4XV7 - chain A; structure by X-ray diffraction, 1.62 A resolution.

Chain A:
Molecule: Cytochrome c peroxidase, mitochondrial
Source organism: Saccharomyces cerevisiae (strain ATCC 204508 / S288c)
Notes: EC 1.11.1.5; fragment: residues 72-362, numbered 4-292
Reference sequence: P00431 (CCPR_YEAST); aligned to UniProt positions 71-359 over residues 4-292 (the alignment contains insertions or deletions, so no single offset holds)
Chain sequence (292 residues; row label = number of the first residue in the row):
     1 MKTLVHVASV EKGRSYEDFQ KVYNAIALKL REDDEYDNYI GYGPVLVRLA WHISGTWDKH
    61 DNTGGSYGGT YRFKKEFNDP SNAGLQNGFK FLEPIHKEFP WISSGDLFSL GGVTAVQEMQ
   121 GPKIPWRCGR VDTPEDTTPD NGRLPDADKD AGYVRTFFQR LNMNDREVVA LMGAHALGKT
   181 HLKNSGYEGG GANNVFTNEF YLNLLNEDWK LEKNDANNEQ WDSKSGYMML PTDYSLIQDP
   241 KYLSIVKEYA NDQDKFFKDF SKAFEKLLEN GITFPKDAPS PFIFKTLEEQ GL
Disordered / not traced: 1-3
Construct notes: initiating methionine (1); expression tag (2-3); conflict I53 (Thr120 in P00431), G152 (Asp219 in P00431); engineered mutation G190 (Pro257 in P00431), G191 (Trp258 in P00431)
Metal / ion sites: heme Fe near H175 (its only coordinating residue here)
Ligand contacts:
  - quinazolin-4-amine (1LQ): H175, A176, L177, G178, K179, T180, G190, G191, F200, M228, M229, L230, D233
  - heme (HEM): P44, V45, V47, R48, W51, P145, D146, A147, V154, F158, L171, M172, A174, H175, L177, G178, K179, T180, H181, N184, S185, Y187, L230, T232, F260, F264
Curated features (UniProtKB/Swiss-Prot):
  - active site: H52 (Proton acceptor)
  - binding site (heme b): H175
  - site: R48 (Transition state stabilizer)
  - modified residue: Y153 (Phosphotyrosine)

Summary:
Ligands of chain A: heme and quinazolin-4-amine. Curated annotation (UniProt) lists active-site residue H52
and heme b-binding residue H175.
Chain A is Cytochrome c peroxidase, mitochondrial (Saccharomyces cerevisiae (strain ATCC 204508 / S288c)); the
structure, CcP gateless cavity, was determined by X-ray diffraction (same publication as 4XV5, 4XVA, 4XV4,
4XV6 and 4XV8).
